PDB entry 3POV | X-ray diffraction, 2.50 A resolution | chains A and C of the 3 polymer chains in the assembly

== Chain A ==
Name: Orf 37
Organism: Human herpesvirus 8 type M
UniProtKB: P88925 (P88925_HHV8); residue numbers follow UniProt; this construct covers 1-486
Sequence (488 residues; each row starts with the number of its first residue; numbers below 1 keep their minus sign (Gly-1 is residue -1)):
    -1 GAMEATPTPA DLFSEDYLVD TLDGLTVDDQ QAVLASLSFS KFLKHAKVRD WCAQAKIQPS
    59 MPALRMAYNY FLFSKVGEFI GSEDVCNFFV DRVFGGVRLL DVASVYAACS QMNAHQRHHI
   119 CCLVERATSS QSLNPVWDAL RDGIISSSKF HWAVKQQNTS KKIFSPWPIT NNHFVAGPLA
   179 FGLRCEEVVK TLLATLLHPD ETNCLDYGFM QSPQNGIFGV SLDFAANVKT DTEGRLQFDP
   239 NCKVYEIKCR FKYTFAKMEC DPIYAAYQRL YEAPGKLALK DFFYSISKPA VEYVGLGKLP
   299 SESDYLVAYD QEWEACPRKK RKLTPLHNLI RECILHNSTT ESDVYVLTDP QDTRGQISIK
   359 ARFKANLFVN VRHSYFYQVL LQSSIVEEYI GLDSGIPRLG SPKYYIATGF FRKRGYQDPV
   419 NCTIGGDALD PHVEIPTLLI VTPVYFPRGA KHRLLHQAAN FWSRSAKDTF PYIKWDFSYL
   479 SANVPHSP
Not modelled in the structure: -1 to 3, 156-159, 165-177, 229-235, 390-398, 482-486
Construct notes: expression tag (-1 to 0)
Bound ions: Mg2+: Asp221, Glu244, Ile245
Reported in the primary citation:
  - binding site for the 19-nt DNA strand (chain C): Lys246, Phe249, Lys250, Arg319, Lys320, Tyr373
  - binding site for the 19-nt DNA strand: Leu297, Glu300, Lys318, Arg319, Arg370
  - Mg2+ coordination: Asp221, Glu244, Cys247
  - catalytic residues: Asp221, Glu244 (citing earlier work)
  - catalytic residues: Lys246 (proposed by the authors, not directly observed)
  - mutagenesis - D221S, E244S: unchanged binding to DNA
  - conformationally variable residues (order/disorder transition): Pro315 to Lys318
  - mutagenesis - A61T, P176S, V369I, D474N, Y477*: unchanged catalytic activity (RNase and DNase assays)
  - binding site for formate: Ser144, Ser145, Ser219
  - mutagenesis - D221S, E244S: abolished catalytic activity (DNase activity)
  - mutagenesis - D474N, Y477*: unchanged catalytic activity (RNase and DNase activities)

== Chain C ==
Molecule: 19-nt DNA strand
Sequence (19 nucleotides; numbered 2 to 20; the number before each row is that of its first residue):
     2 GGGATCCTCC CAGTCGACC

== How chain A and chain C interact ==
Contacting residue pairs - 12 pairs, chain A then chain C:
  Cys247(A) with DG3(C), sugar contact
  Arg248(A) with DG3(C), salt bridge to the phosphate; DG4(C), salt bridge to the phosphate
  Phe249(A) with DG3(C), phosphate contact; DG4(C), hydrogen bond to the phosphate
  Lys250(A) with DG4(C), hydrogen bond to the phosphate; DA5(C), phosphate contact
  Lys286(A) with DT6(C), base contact
  Arg319(A) with DC12(C), phosphate contact; DA13(C), phosphate contact
  Lys320(A) with DA13(C), hydrogen bond to the phosphate
  Tyr373(A) with DG3(C), hydrogen bond to the phosphate
Interface residues without a listed pair, chain A (9 interface residues in all): Lys246

== Overview ==
9 residues of chain A face 6 of chain C across their interface, with 4 hydrogen bonds and 2 salt bridges.
Among the polar pairs are Phe249(A)-DG4(C), Lys250(A)-DG4(C) and Lys320(A)-DA13(C). From the paper: catalytic
residues Asp221(A), Glu244(A) and Lys246(A); D221S and E244S of chain A abolish catalytic activity (DNase
activity); 7 substitutions were tested in all.
Here chain A is Orf 37 (Human herpesvirus 8 type M) and chain C is a 19-nt DNA strand. Entry 3POV (Crystal
structure of a SOX-DNA complex) was determined by X-ray diffraction.
